Entry 5DUX (X-ray diffraction, 1.85 A resolution); this record covers chain B.

# Chain B
Name: Galectin-4
Organism: Homo sapiens
Notes: fragment: N-terminal carbohydrate recognition domain
UniProtKB: P56470 (LEG4_HUMAN); numbering as in UniProt (aligned over 1-155)
Chain sequence (155 residues; numbered 1 to 155; the number before each row is that of its first residue):
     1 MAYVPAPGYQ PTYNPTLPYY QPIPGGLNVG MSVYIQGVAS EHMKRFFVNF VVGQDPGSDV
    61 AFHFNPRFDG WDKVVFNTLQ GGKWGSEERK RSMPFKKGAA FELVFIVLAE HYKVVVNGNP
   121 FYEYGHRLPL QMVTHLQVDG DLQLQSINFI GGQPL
Disordered / not traced: 1-14, 153-155
From the paper describing this entry:
  - binding site for alpha-L-fucopyranose: R45
  - specificity-determining residues: F47 (proposed by the authors, not directly observed)

# In short
From the paper: a binding site for alpha-L-fucopyranose at R45; the specificity determinant F47.
Chain B is Galectin-4 (Homo sapiens); the structure, Crystal structure of the human galectin-4 N-terminal
carbohydrate recognition domain in complex with 2'-fucosyllactose, was determined by X-ray diffraction (same
publication as 5DUU, 5DUV and 5DUW).
